PDB entry 1HWG | X-ray diffraction, 2.50 A resolution | chains B and C of the 3 polymer chains in the assembly

Chain B (and C):
Protein: Growth hormone binding protein
Source organism: Homo sapiens
Notes: fragment: extracellular domain; chain C of this document is another copy of the same molecule, construct and numbering; everything in this record applies to it too
Reference sequence: P10912 (GHR_HUMAN); residues 1-237 here correspond to UniProt positions 19-255 (UniProt number = residue number + 18)
Chain sequence (237 residues; numbered 1 to 237; the number before each row is that of its first residue):
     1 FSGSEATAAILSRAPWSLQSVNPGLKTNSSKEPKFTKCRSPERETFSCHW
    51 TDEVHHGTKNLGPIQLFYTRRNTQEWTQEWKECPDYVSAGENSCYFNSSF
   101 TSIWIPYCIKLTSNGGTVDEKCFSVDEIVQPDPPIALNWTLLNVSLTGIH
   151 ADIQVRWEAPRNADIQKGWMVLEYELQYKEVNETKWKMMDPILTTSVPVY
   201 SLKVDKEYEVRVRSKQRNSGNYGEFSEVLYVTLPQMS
Disordered / not traced: 1-31, 54-62, 235-237 (chain C: 1-31, 53-62, 73-77)
Swiss-Prot annotation at these positions:
  - motif: Y222 to S226 (WSXWS motif)
  - glycosylation (N-linked (GlcNAc...) asparagine): N28, N97, N138, N143, N182
Disulfides: C38-C48, C83-C94, C108-C122

Chain B / chain C interface:
Contacting residue pairs - 21 pairs, chain B then chain C:
  S145(B) - D152(C)  hydrogen bond
  S145(B) - Y200(C)
  S145(B) - S201(C)
  L146(B) - S201(C)  hydrogen bond (backbone-side chain)
  T147(B) - S145(C)
  T147(B) - H150(C)
  T147(B) - A151(C)
  T147(B) - D152(C)  hydrogen bond
  I149(B) - N143(C)
  I149(B) - V144(C)
  H150(B) - L142(C)
  H150(B) - N143(C)  hydrogen bond
  H150(B) - D152(C)  salt bridge
  H150(B) - Y200(C)
  D152(B) - P198(C)
  D152(B) - Y200(C)  hydrogen bond
  Y200(B) - I192(C)
  Y200(B) - P198(C)
  S201(B) - L142(C)
  S201(B) - P198(C)
  S201(B) - Y200(C)  hydrogen bond
Interface residues without a listed pair, chain B (9 interface residues in all): A151
Interface residues without a listed pair, chain C (15 interface residues in all): Q154, T194, S196, V197

In short:
Chain B and chain C form an interface of 9 and 15 residues respectively, with 6 hydrogen bonds and 1 salt
bridge. Polar pairs include H150(B)-D152(C), S145(B)-D152(C) and L146(B)-S201(C).
Both chains are Growth hormone binding protein (Homo sapiens). Entry 1HWG (1:2 complex of human growth hormone
with its soluble binding protein) was determined by X-ray diffraction, deposited together with 1HWH.
